9DQV - chains L and C of the 16 polymer chains in the assembly; structure by electron microscopy, 3.30 A resolution.

Chain L (and C):
Molecule: Capsid protein
Organism: Western equine encephalitis virus
Notes: EC 3.4.21.90; chain C of this document is another copy of the same molecule, construct and numbering; everything in this record applies to it too
Reference sequence: P13897 (POLS_WEEV); residues 1-163 here correspond to UniProt positions 97-259 (UniProt number = residue number + 96)
Chain sequence (163 residues; numbered 1 to 163; the number before each row is that of its first residue):
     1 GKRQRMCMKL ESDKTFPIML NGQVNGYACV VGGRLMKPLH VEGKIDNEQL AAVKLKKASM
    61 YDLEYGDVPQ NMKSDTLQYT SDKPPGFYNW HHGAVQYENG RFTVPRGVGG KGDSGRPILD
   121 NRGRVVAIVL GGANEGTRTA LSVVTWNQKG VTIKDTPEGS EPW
Not modelled in the structure: 1-5 (chain C: 1-5, 72-74)
UniProt features mapped onto this chain:
  - region (Interaction with spike glycoprotein E2): Lys56 to Tyr61, Gln148 to Thr152
  - active site (Charge relay system): His40, Asp62, Ser114
  - site: Tyr88 (Involved in dimerization of the capsid protein), Asn121 (Involved in dimerization of the capsid protein), Trp163 (Cleavage)
  - modified residue: Ser12 (Phosphoserine), Thr15 (Phosphothreonine)

Chain L / chain C interface:
Residue-residue contacts (10):
  Gln70(L) - Glu135(C)
  Asn71(L) - Arg106(C)
  Asn71(L) - Glu135(C)  hydrogen bond (backbone-side chain)
  Asn71(L) - Gly136(C)  hydrogen bond (side chain-backbone)
  Asn71(L) - Thr137(C)  hydrogen bond
  Met72(L) - Glu158(C)
  Lys73(L) - Thr137(C)
  Lys73(L) - Arg138(C)
  Ser74(L) - Thr137(C)
  Gln78(L) - Asn99(C)  hydrogen bond
Also at the interface, not in a pair above, chain C (9 interface residues in all): Thr103, Thr139

In short:
6 residues of chain L and 9 residues of chain C are in contact, with 4 hydrogen bonds. Polar pairs include
Asn71(L)-Glu135(C), Asn71(L)-Gly136(C) and Asn71(L)-Thr137(C). UniProt lists 3 active-site residues on chain
L.
Chain L and chain C are both Capsid protein (Western equine encephalitis virus); the structure, Structure of
western equine encephalitis virus CBA87 VLP in complex with human PCDH10 EC1, was determined by electron
microscopy.
